PDB entry 7OPW | X-ray diffraction, 1.81 A resolution | chains A and B

# Chain A
Protein: 14-3-3 protein sigma
From: Homo sapiens
UniProtKB: P31947 (1433S_HUMAN); numbering as in UniProt (aligned over 1-248)
Amino-acid sequence (253 residues; row label = number of the first residue in the row; numbers below 1 keep their minus sign (Gly-4 is residue -4)):
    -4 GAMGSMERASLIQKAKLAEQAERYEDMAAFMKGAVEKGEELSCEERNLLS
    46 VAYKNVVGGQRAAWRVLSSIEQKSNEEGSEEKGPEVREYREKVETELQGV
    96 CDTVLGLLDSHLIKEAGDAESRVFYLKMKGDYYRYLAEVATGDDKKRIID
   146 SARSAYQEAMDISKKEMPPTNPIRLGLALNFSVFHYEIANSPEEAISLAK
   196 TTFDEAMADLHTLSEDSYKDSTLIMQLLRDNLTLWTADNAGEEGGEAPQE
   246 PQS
Unresolved in the structure: 71-77, 232-248
Differences from the reference sequence: expression tag (-4 to 0)
Covalently attached groups: beta-mercaptoethanol (BME) linked to Cys38
Ion coordination: Mg2+ site 1 near Glu2 (its only coordinating residue here); Mg2+ site 2: Glu35, Glu110
Small-molecule neighbours:
  - 0AW (N-[(5-carbamimidoyl-3-phenyl-thiophen-2-yl)methyl]-2,3-dihydro-1-benzofuran-5-carboxamide), molecule 1: Glu14, Glu39, Asn42, Leu43, Val46, Leu218
  - 0AW, molecule 2: Asn42, Glu115, Asn166, Pro167, Asp215, Ile219
  - 0AW, molecule 3: Ile191, Lys195, Phe198, Arg224, Leu227, Thr228, Thr231

# Chain B
Protein: Estrogen receptor
UniProtKB: P03372 (ESR1_HUMAN); residue numbers follow UniProt; this construct covers 581-595
Amino-acid sequence (15 residues; each row starts with the number of its first residue):
   581 KYYITGEAEGFPATV
Unresolved in the structure: 581-590
Modified positions: Thr594 (phosphothreonine; TPO)

# Chain A / chain B interface
Contacting residue pairs - 21 pairs, chain A then chain B:
  Lys49(A) with Thr594(B), hydrogen bond (side chain-backbone); Val595(B)
  Arg56(A) with Thr594(B)
  Lys122(A) with Val595(B), hydrogen bond (side chain-backbone)
  Arg129(A) with Thr594(B)
  Tyr130(A) with Thr594(B)
  Gly171(A) with Val595(B)
  Leu174(A) with Ala593(B); Thr594(B); Val595(B), hydrophobic
  Asn175(A) with Thr594(B); Val595(B), hydrogen bond (side chain-backbone)
  Val178(A) with Pro592(B), hydrophobic; Ala593(B); Thr594(B)
  Glu182(A) with Pro592(B)
  Leu222(A) with Ala593(B), hydrophobic; Val595(B), hydrophobic
  Asn226(A) with Pro592(B); Ala593(B), hydrogen bond (side chain-backbone)
  Trp230(A) with Pro592(B), hydrophobic
Interface residues without a listed pair, chain A (15 interface residues in all): Asp126, Leu229
Interface residues without a listed pair, chain B (5 interface residues in all): Phe591

# Overview
15 residues of chain A and 5 residues of chain B are in contact, with 4 hydrogen bonds. Among the polar pairs
are Lys49(A)-Thr594(B), Lys122(A)-Val595(B) and Asn175(A)-Val595(B). Chain A binds 3 copies of compound 0AW.
Glu35(A) and Glu110(A) form the Mg2+ site 2.
Here chain A is 14-3-3 protein sigma (Homo sapiens) and chain B is Estrogen receptor. Entry 7OPW (Ternary
complex of 14-3-3 sigma, Estrogen Receptor alfa phosphopeptide, and WQ136) was determined by X-ray
diffraction.
